9C0Q - chains B and D of the 4 polymer chains in the assembly; structure by electron microscopy, 3.30 A resolution.

# Chain B
Protein: Acetyl-CoA decarbonylase/synthase complex subunit alpha 2
Organism: Methanosarcina thermophila
Notes: EC 1.2.7.4
UniProtKB: Q9C4Z4 (ACDA2_METTE); residue numbers follow UniProt; this construct covers 1-803
Sequence (803 residues; each row starts with the number of its first residue):
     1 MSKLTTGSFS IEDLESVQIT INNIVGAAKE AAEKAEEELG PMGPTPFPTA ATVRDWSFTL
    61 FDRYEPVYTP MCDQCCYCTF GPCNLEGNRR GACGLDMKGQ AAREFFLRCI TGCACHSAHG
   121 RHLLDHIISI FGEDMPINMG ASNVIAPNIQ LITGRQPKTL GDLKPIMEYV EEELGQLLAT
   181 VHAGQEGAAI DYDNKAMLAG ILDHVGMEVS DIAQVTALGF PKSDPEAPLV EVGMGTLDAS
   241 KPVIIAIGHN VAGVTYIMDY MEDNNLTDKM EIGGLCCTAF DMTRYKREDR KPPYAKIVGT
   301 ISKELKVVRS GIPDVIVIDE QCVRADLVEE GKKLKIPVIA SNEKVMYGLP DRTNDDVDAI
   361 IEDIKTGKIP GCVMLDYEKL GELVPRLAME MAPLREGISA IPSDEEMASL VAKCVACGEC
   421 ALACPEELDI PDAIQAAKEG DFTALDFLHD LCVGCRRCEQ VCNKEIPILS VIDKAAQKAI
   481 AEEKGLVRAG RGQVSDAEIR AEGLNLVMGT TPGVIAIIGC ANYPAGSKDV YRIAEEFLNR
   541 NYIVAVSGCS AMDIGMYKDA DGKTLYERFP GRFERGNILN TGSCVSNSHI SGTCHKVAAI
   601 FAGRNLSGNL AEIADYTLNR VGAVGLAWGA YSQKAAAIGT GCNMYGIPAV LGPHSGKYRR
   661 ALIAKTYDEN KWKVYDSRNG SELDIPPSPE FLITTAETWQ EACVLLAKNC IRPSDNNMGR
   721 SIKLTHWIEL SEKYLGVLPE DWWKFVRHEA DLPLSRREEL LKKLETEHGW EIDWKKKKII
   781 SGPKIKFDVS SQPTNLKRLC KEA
Disordered / not traced: 1-39, 799-803
Metal / ion sites: 4Fe-4S cluster Fe site 1: Cys72, Cys76 (shared with 2 residues of chain A); 4Fe-4S cluster Fe site 2: Cys75, Cys78, Cys83, Cys93; Fe(3)-Ni(1)-S(4) cluster Fe: His249, Cys277, Cys322, Cys520, Cys549, Cys584; 4Fe-4S cluster Fe site 3: Cys414, Cys417, Cys420, Cys462; 4Fe-4S cluster Fe site 4: Cys424, Cys452, Cys455, Cys458
Small-molecule neighbours:
  - Fe(3)-Ni(1)-S(4) cluster (RQM): His249, Cys276, Cys277, Ile301, Cys322, Gly519, Cys520, Ala521, Gly548, Cys549, Cys584, Tyr631, Ser632, Lys634
  - 4Fe-4S cluster (SF4), molecule 1: Cys72, Gln74, Cys76, Glu104
  - 4Fe-4S cluster (SF4), molecule 2: Cys75, Tyr77, Cys78, Phe80, Gly81, Cys83, Gly91, Ala92, Cys93, Arg103, Ala183
  - 4Fe-4S cluster (SF4), molecule 3: Cys414, Val415, Ala416, Cys417, Gly418, Glu419, Cys420, Pro431, Ile434, Cys462, Asn463, Lys464, Ile466, Ile468
  - 4Fe-4S cluster (SF4), molecule 4: Ala423, Cys424, Pro425, Glu426, Leu428, Ile430, Cys452, Val453, Gly454, Cys455, Arg456, Arg457, Cys458, Leu469, Ile472

# Chain D
Protein: Acetyl-CoA decarbonylase/synthase complex subunit epsilon 2
Organism: Methanosarcina thermophila
UniProtKB: Q9C4Z3 (ACDE2_METTE); numbering as in UniProt (aligned over 1-170)
Sequence (170 residues; each row starts with the number of its first residue):
     1 MVDTTKNTKL FTSYGVKTSK AITTEVAAKL ISKAKRPLFV VGTGVLDPEL LDRAVKIAKA
    61 KNIPIAATGS SMPGFVDKDV NAKYINLHQL GFYLTDPDWP GLDGNGNYDT IILLGHKKYY
   121 INQVLSAVKN FSDVKSISID RNYIQNATMS FGNLSKADHI AALDEVIDLL
Disordered / not traced: 1-3

# Interface between chain B and chain D
Residue-residue contacts (77):
  Glu65(B) - Phe92(D)
  Val67(B) - Phe92(D)  hydrophobic
  Tyr68(B) - Ala127(D)
  Tyr68(B) - Phe131(D)
  Thr69(B) - His88(D)
  Thr69(B) - Gln123(D)  hydrogen bond (backbone-side chain)
  Thr69(B) - Ser126(D)
  Thr69(B) - Ala127(D)
  Pro70(B) - Tyr14(D)
  Pro70(B) - Gln123(D)
  Pro70(B) - Ser126(D)  hydrogen bond (backbone-side chain)
  Pro70(B) - Phe131(D)
  Met71(B) - Tyr14(D)
  Met71(B) - Gln123(D)
  Cys72(B) - Tyr14(D)
  Asp73(B) - Tyr14(D)  hydrogen bond (backbone-backbone)
  Asp73(B) - Gly15(D)
  Asp73(B) - Val16(D)
  Asn84(B) - Val16(D)
  Gly87(B) - Asn130(D)  hydrogen bond (backbone-side chain)
  Asn88(B) - Phe131(D)
  Met97(B) - Asn130(D)
  Met97(B) - Phe131(D)  hydrophobic
  Lys98(B) - Phe131(D)
  Leu422(B) - Phe11(D)
  Leu422(B) - Lys118(D)
  Ala423(B) - Phe11(D)  hydrophobic
  Pro425(B) - Tyr119(D)
  Glu426(B) - Lys117(D)
  Glu427(B) - Lys117(D)
  Glu427(B) - Lys118(D)  hydrogen bond (side chain-backbone)
  Glu427(B) - Tyr119(D)  hydrogen bond (side chain-backbone)
  Arg457(B) - Phe11(D)
  Val461(B) - Phe11(D)  hydrophobic
  Pro524(B) - Tyr119(D)
  Pro653(B) - Tyr119(D)  hydrophobic
  Pro653(B) - Tyr120(D)
  His654(B) - Tyr119(D)
  Gly656(B) - Gln123(D)  hydrogen bond (backbone-side chain)
  Lys657(B) - Tyr119(D)
  Lys657(B) - Gln123(D)
  Ala661(B) - His88(D)
  Ile663(B) - His88(D)
  Ile663(B) - Phe92(D)  hydrophobic
  Ala664(B) - Tyr93(D)  hydrogen bond (backbone-side chain)
  Lys665(B) - Phe92(D)
  Lys665(B) - Tyr93(D)
  Lys665(B) - Asp96(D)  salt bridge
  Thr666(B) - Gln89(D)
  Thr666(B) - Tyr93(D)  hydrogen bond
  Tyr667(B) - Tyr93(D)  hydrophobic
  Tyr667(B) - Asp96(D)  hydrogen bond
  Tyr667(B) - Asp98(D)
  Tyr667(B) - Trp99(D)
  Tyr667(B) - Pro100(D)
  Thr694(B) - Asn86(D)  hydrogen bond
  Thr695(B) - Asn86(D)  hydrogen bond (backbone-side chain)
  Thr695(B) - His88(D)
  Thr695(B) - Tyr120(D)  hydrogen bond
  Ala696(B) - Tyr120(D)
  Glu697(B) - Gly42(D)
  Glu697(B) - Thr43(D)  hydrogen bond
  Glu697(B) - Thr68(D)
  Glu697(B) - His116(D)  salt bridge
  Glu697(B) - Tyr120(D)
  Thr698(B) - Thr43(D)
  Thr698(B) - Ser70(D)  hydrogen bond
  Gln700(B) - Ser70(D)  hydrogen bond
  Glu701(B) - Gly69(D)  hydrogen bond (side chain-backbone)
  Glu701(B) - Tyr84(D)  hydrogen bond
  Glu701(B) - Asn86(D)
  Leu705(B) - Tyr84(D)
  Tyr734(B) - Pro73(D)
  Leu735(B) - Gly69(D)
  Leu735(B) - Ser70(D)
  Leu735(B) - Met72(D)
  Leu735(B) - Pro73(D)
Interface residues without a listed pair, chain B (46 interface residues in all): Gln74, Glu86, Glu690, Gly736, Val737
Interface residues without a listed pair, chain D (37 interface residues in all): Lys9, Leu10, Lys17, Gly44, Val76, Ile85

# In short
The interface between chain B and chain D involves 46 residues on one side and 37 on the other; the contacts
include 18 hydrogen bonds and 2 salt bridges. Polar pairs include Lys665(B)-Asp96(D), Glu697(B)-His116(D) and
Thr69(B)-Gln123(D).
Chain B is Acetyl-CoA decarbonylase/synthase complex subunit alpha 2 and chain D is Acetyl-CoA
decarbonylase/synthase complex subunit epsilon 2, both from Methanosarcina thermophila; the structure, Carbon
monoxide dehydrogenase (CODH) from Methanosarcina thermophila, specimen prepared on blot plunger, was
determined by electron microscopy (same publication as 9C0R, 9C0S and 9C0T).
